Entry 8THD (electron microscopy, 3.25 A resolution); this record covers chains B and C of the 8 polymer chains in the assembly.

# Chain B
Molecule: Replication factor C subunit 4
Organism: Saccharomyces cerevisiae
UniProt: P40339 (RFC4_YEAST); residues 1-323 here = UniProt positions 1-323
Sequence (323 residues; each row starts with the number of its first residue):
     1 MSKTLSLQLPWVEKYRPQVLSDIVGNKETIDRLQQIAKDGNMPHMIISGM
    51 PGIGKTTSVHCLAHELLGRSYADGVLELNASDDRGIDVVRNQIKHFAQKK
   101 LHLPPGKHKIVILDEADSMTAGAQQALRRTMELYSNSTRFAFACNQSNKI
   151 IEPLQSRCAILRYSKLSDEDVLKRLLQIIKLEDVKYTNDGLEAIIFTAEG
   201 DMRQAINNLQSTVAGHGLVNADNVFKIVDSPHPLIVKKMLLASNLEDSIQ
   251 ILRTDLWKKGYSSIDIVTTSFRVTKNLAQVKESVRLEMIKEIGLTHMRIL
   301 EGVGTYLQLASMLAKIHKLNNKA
Disordered / not traced: 1-5
Bound ions: Mg2+: T56 (together with ATP-gamma-S)
Small-molecule neighbours:
  - ATP-gamma-S (AGS; phosphothiophosphoric acid-adenylate ester), molecule 1: V12, Y15, R16, P17, D22, I23, V24, G25, P51, G52, I53, G54, K55, T56, T57, N145, L166, R174, M202, R203
  - ATP-gamma-S (AGS), molecule 2: R128, R129, E132, R157
Curated features (UniProtKB/Swiss-Prot):
  - binding site (ATP): V12, V24, G49 to T57, N145, R203

# Chain C
Molecule: Replication factor C subunit 3
Organism: Saccharomyces cerevisiae
UniProt: P38629 (RFC3_YEAST); residues 1-336 here = UniProt positions 1-336
Sequence (336 residues; each row starts with the number of its first residue):
     1 MSTSTEKRSKENLPWVEKYRPETLDEVYGQNEVITTVRKFVDEGKLPHLL
    51 FYGPPGTGKTSTIVALAREIYGKNYSNMVLELNASDDRGIDVVRNQIKDF
   101 ASTRQIFSKGFKLIILDEADAMTNAAQNALRRVIERYTKNTRFCVLANYA
   151 HKLTPALLSRCTRFRFQPLPQEAIERRIANVLVHEKLKLSPNAEKALIEL
   201 SNGDMRRVLNVLQSCKATLDNPDEDEISDDVIYECCGAPRPSDLKAVLKS
   251 ILEDDWGTAHYTLNKVRSAKGLALIDLIEGIVKILEDYELQNEETRVHLL
   301 TKLADIEYSISKGGNDQIQGSAVIGAIKASFENETV
Disordered / not traced: 1-10, 336
Bound ions: Mg2+ near T60 (its only coordinating residue here)
Small-molecule neighbours: ATP-gamma-S (AGS; phosphothiophosphoric acid-adenylate ester): V16, Y19, R20, P21, E26, V27, Y28, G29, Q30, P55, G56, T57, G58, K59, T60, S61, N148, L169, R177, M205, R206, L209
Curated features (UniProtKB/Swiss-Prot):
  - binding site (ATP): V16 to Y19, R20, Y28, G53 to S61, N148, R206
  - modified residue: S2 (N-acetylserine)

# Interface between chain B and chain C
Pairs across the interface - 70 pairs, chain B then chain C:
  S6(B) - G44(C)
  S6(B) - K45(C)
  L7(B) - K45(C)
  L7(B) - F111(C)  hydrophobic
  L7(B) - R142(C)
  Q8(B) - E43(C)
  Q8(B) - K45(C)  hydrogen bond (backbone-side chain)
  E13(B) - R160(C)  salt bridge
  E77(B) - R132(C)  salt bridge
  N79(B) - R132(C)
  A80(B) - R94(C)  hydrogen bond (backbone-side chain)
  A80(B) - A129(C)  hydrophobic
  S81(B) - R94(C)  hydrogen bond (backbone-side chain)
  S81(B) - R132(C)
  S81(B) - V133(C)
  S81(B) - R136(C)  hydrogen bond
  D82(B) - R94(C)
  D82(B) - R136(C)  salt bridge
  D114(B) - R132(C)  salt bridge
  E115(B) - R131(C)  salt bridge
  E115(B) - R132(C)  salt bridge
  S118(B) - A125(C)
  Q146(B) - N124(C)
  R203(B) - S159(C)
  Q204(B) - S159(C)
  Q204(B) - R163(C)  hydrogen bond
  N207(B) - S159(C)  hydrogen bond (side chain-backbone)
  D229(B) - Y52(C)  hydrogen bond
  D229(B) - R163(C)
  D229(B) - R165(C)
  N244(B) - E293(C)
  L245(B) - E293(C)  hydrogen bond (backbone-side chain)
  L245(B) - R296(C)
  L245(B) - V297(C)  hydrophobic
  I249(B) - E286(C)
  R253(B) - K283(C)
  R253(B) - E286(C)  salt bridge
  K258(B) - P168(C)
  K259(B) - R165(C)  hydrogen bond (backbone-side chain)
  K259(B) - Q167(C)
  K259(B) - P168(C)
  G260(B) - P168(C)
  Y261(B) - R165(C)  hydrogen bond
  S262(B) - H151(C)
  I264(B) - H151(C)
  R298(B) - D305(C)  salt bridge
  R298(B) - Y308(C)
  E301(B) - Y308(C)
  V303(B) - E307(C)
  V303(B) - Y308(C)  hydrophobic
  V303(B) - S311(C)
  T305(B) - E307(C)  hydrogen bond
  Y306(B) - E286(C)  hydrogen bond
  L307(B) - I278(C)  hydrophobic
  L307(B) - E279(C)
  L307(B) - V282(C)  hydrophobic
  L307(B) - L300(C)  hydrophobic
  L307(B) - L303(C)
  L307(B) - A304(C)
  L307(B) - E307(C)
  Q308(B) - A304(C)  hydrogen bond (side chain-backbone)
  Q308(B) - E307(C)  hydrogen bond
  A310(B) - L300(C)  hydrophobic
  S311(B) - L300(C)
  S311(B) - T301(C)
  S311(B) - A304(C)
  K315(B) - T301(C)
  H317(B) - E293(C)  salt bridge
  K318(B) - V297(C)
  K322(B) - E294(C)  salt bridge
Interface residues without a listed pair, chain B (48 interface residues in all): P51, T56, D117, D201, N208, E246, M297, A314
Interface residues without a listed pair, chain C (42 interface residues in all): L46, N128, P155, A156

# In short
48 residues of chain B face 42 of chain C across their interface, with 14 hydrogen bonds and 10 salt bridges.
Polar pairs include E13(B)-R160(C), E77(B)-R132(C) and D82(B)-R136(C). Bound to chain B: ATP-gamma-S. Chain C
binds ATP-gamma-S.
Here chain B is Replication factor C subunit 4 and chain C is Replication factor C subunit 3, both from
Saccharomyces cerevisiae. Entry 8THD (Structure of the Saccharomyces cerevisiae clamp unloader Elg1-RFC bound
to PCNA) was determined by electron microscopy (same publication as 8THB and 8THC).
